Entry 2BHV (X-ray diffraction, 3.00 A resolution); this record covers chains A and E.

Chain A (and E):
Molecule: COMB10
Source organism: Helicobacter pylori
Notes: fragment: periplasmic domain, residues 131-376; chain E of this document is another copy of the same molecule, construct and numbering; everything in this record applies to it too
UniProtKB: O24883 (O24883); residues 144-376 here correspond to UniProt positions 1-233 (UniProt number = residue number - 143)
Amino-acid sequence (246 residues; each row starts with the number of its first residue):
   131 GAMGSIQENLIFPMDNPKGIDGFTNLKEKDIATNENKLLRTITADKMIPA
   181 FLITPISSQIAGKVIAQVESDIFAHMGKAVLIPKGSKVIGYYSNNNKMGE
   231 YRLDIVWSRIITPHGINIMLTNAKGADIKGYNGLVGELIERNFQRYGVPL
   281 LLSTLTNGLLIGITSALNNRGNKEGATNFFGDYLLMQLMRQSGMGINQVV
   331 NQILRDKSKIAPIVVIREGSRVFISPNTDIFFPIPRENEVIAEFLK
Not modelled in the structure: 131-165, 254-260, 297-309 (chain E: 131-165, 254-262, 298-309)
Reported in the primary citation:
  - conformationally variable residues (domain motion): Ala341, Pro342

How chain A and chain E interact:
Pairs across the interface - 64 pairs, chain A then chain E:
  Glu230(A) with Asn331(E)
  Tyr231(A) with Asn327(E); Val330(E), hydrophobic; Asn331(E), hydrogen bond (backbone-side chain)
  Arg232(A) with Asn327(E)
  Leu233(A) with Ile326(E), hydrophobic; Asn327(E), hydrogen bond (backbone-side chain)
  Ile235(A) with Ile326(E), hydrophobic
  Thr284(A) with Gly325(E); Ile326(E), hydrogen bond (backbone-backbone)
  Leu285(A) with Gly323(E); Met324(E)
  Thr286(A) with Gln317(E); Gln321(E); Gly323(E), hydrogen bond (backbone-backbone); Met324(E), hydrogen bond (side chain-backbone); Val329(E)
  Asn287(A) with Leu318(E)
  Gly288(A) with Leu314(E); Gln317(E); Leu318(E)
  Leu289(A) with Leu314(E); Gln317(E), hydrogen bond (backbone-side chain); Ile326(E), hydrophobic
  Ile291(A) with Gln317(E); Val329(E), hydrophobic; Val330(E), hydrophobic
  Ile293(A) with Ile333(E), hydrophobic
  Phe310(A) with Leu290(E); Ile291(E), hydrogen bond (backbone-backbone); Arg347(E)
  Leu314(A) with Gly288(E); Leu289(E)
  Gln317(A) with Thr286(E); Gly288(E); Leu289(E), hydrogen bond (side chain-backbone); Ile291(E)
  Ser322(A) with Thr286(E)
  Met324(A) with Leu285(E); Thr286(E), hydrogen bond (backbone-backbone)
  Ile326(A) with Leu233(E), hydrophobic; Ile235(E), hydrophobic; Thr284(E); Leu285(E); Thr286(E); Leu289(E), hydrophobic
  Asn327(A) with Arg232(E); Leu233(E), hydrogen bond (side chain-backbone)
  Val329(A) with Thr286(E); Leu289(E), hydrophobic
  Val330(A) with Tyr231(E), hydrophobic; Val344(E), hydrophobic
  Asn331(A) with Glu230(E), hydrogen bond; Tyr231(E), hydrogen bond (side chain-backbone)
  Ile333(A) with Ile291(E), hydrophobic; Ile293(E), hydrophobic
  Leu334(A) with Gly229(E); Tyr231(E), hydrophobic; Ile293(E), hydrophobic; Pro342(E), hydrophobic
  Lys337(A) with Ile293(E)
  Pro342(A) with Leu334(E), hydrophobic
  Ile346(A) with Ile326(E), hydrophobic
  Arg347(A) with Phe310(E)
Also at the interface, not in a pair above, chain A (35 interface residues in all): Leu290, Leu318, Gln321, Gly325, Arg335, Phe353
Also at the interface, not in a pair above, chain E (36 interface residues in all): Asn287, Gly292, Ser322, Lys337

Overview:
Chain A and chain E form an interface of 35 and 36 residues respectively, with 12 hydrogen bonds. Among the
polar pairs are Tyr231(A)-Asn331(E), Leu233(A)-Asn327(E) and Thr286(A)-Met324(E). From the paper:
conformational variability at Ala341(A) and Pro342(A).
Both chains are COMB10 (Helicobacter pylori). Entry 2BHV (Structure of ComB10 of the Com Type IV secretion
system of Helicobacter pylori) was determined by X-ray diffraction.
